2JFR - chain A; structure by X-ray diffraction, 0.83 A resolution.

# Chain A
Name: Ser-thr phosphatase mspp
Source organism: Mycobacterium smegmatis
Reference sequence: A0QTQ6 (A0QTQ6_MYCSM); residue numbers follow UniProt; this construct covers 1-233
Amino-acid sequence (234 residues; each row starts with the number of its first residue; numbering starts at 0):
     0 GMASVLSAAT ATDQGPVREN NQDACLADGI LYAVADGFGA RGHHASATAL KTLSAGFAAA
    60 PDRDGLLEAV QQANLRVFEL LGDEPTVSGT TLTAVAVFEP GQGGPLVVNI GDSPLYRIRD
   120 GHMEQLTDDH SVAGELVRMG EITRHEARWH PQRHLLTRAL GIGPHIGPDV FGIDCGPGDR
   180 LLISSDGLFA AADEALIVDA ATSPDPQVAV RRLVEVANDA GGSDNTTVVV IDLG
Metal / ion sites: Mg2+: Asp35, Gly36 (together with phosphate ion); Mn2+: Asp35, Asp223

# Overview
The Mg2+ site is built by Asp35 and Gly36. Asp35 and Asp223 coordinate Mn2+.
Chain A is Ser-thr phosphatase mspp (Mycobacterium smegmatis); the structure, Crystal structure of the PPM
Ser-Thr phosphatase MsPP from Mycobacterium smegmatis in complex with phosphate at ..., was determined by
X-ray diffraction together with 2JFS and 2JFT from the same study.
